PDB entry 2ZOL | X-ray diffraction, 2.70 A resolution | chains A and E of the 3 polymer chains in the assembly

[Chain A]
Protein: H-2 class I histocompatibility antigen, D-B alpha chain
Organism: Mus musculus
Notes: fragment: extracellular domain
UniProtKB: P01899 (HA11_MOUSE); residues 1-275 here correspond to UniProt positions 25-299 (UniProt number = residue number + 24)
Sequence (278 residues; numbered 1 to 278; the number before each row is that of its first residue):
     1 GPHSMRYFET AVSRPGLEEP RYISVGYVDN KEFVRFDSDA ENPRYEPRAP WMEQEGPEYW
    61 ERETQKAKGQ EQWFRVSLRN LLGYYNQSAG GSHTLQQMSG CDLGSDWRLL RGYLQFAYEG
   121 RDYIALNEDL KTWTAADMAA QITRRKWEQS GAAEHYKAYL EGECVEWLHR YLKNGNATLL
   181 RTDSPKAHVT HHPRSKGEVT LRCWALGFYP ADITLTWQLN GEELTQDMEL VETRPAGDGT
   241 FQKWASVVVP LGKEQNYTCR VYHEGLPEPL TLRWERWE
Not modelled in the structure: 1, 17-18, 218-227, 252-254, 275-278
Sequence notes: expression tag (276-278)
Disulfide bonds: Cys101-Cys164, Cys203-Cys259

[Chain E]
Protein: 9-meric peptide from Spike glycoprotein
UniProtKB: Q02385 (SPIKE_CVMJC); residues 1-9 here correspond to UniProt positions 510-518 (UniProt number = residue number + 509)
Sequence (9 residues; row label = number of the first residue in the row):
     1 ASLSNGPHL
Sequence notes: modified residue (1); engineered mutation Ser4 (Trp513 in Q02385)
Modified positions: Ala1 (alpha-aminobutyric acid; ABA)

[How chain A and chain E interact]
Contacting residue pairs (46; chain A residue first):
  Met5(A) - Ala1(E)
  Tyr7(A) - Ala1(E)  hydrogen bond (side chain-backbone)
  Tyr7(A) - Ser2(E)
  Tyr45(A) - Ser2(E)
  Glu63(A) - Ala1(E)
  Glu63(A) - Ser2(E)  hydrogen bond (side chain-backbone)
  Lys66(A) - Ala1(E)
  Lys66(A) - Ser2(E)  hydrogen bond (side chain-backbone)
  Lys66(A) - Ser4(E)
  Gln70(A) - Leu3(E)
  Gln70(A) - Asn5(E)  hydrogen bond
  Trp73(A) - Asn5(E)
  Trp73(A) - Gly6(E)  hydrogen bond (side chain-backbone)
  Trp73(A) - Pro7(E)  hydrogen bond (side chain-backbone)
  Trp73(A) - His8(E)
  Trp73(A) - Leu9(E)  hydrophobic
  Val76(A) - His8(E)
  Ser77(A) - His8(E)
  Ser77(A) - Leu9(E)  hydrogen bond (side chain-backbone)
  Asn80(A) - His8(E)
  Asn80(A) - Leu9(E)  hydrogen bond (side chain-backbone)
  Leu81(A) - Leu9(E)  hydrophobic
  Tyr84(A) - Leu9(E)  hydrogen bond (side chain-backbone)
  Leu95(A) - Leu9(E)  hydrophobic
  Gln97(A) - Leu3(E)
  Gln97(A) - Asn5(E)  hydrogen bond
  Ser99(A) - Leu3(E)
  Tyr123(A) - Leu9(E)  hydrophobic
  Thr143(A) - Leu9(E)  hydrogen bond (side chain-backbone)
  Lys146(A) - His8(E)  hydrogen bond (side chain-backbone)
  Lys146(A) - Leu9(E)  hydrogen bond (side chain-backbone)
  Trp147(A) - Pro7(E)  hydrogen bond (side chain-backbone)
  Trp147(A) - His8(E)  hydrogen bond (side chain-backbone)
  Trp147(A) - Leu9(E)  hydrophobic
  Ser150(A) - Pro7(E)
  Ala152(A) - Pro7(E)  hydrophobic
  His155(A) - Ser4(E)  hydrogen bond (side chain-backbone)
  Tyr156(A) - Leu3(E)  hydrophobic
  Tyr156(A) - Asn5(E)
  Tyr156(A) - Gly6(E)  hydrogen bond (side chain-backbone)
  Tyr159(A) - Ala1(E)  hydrogen bond (side chain-backbone)
  Tyr159(A) - Ser2(E)
  Tyr159(A) - Leu3(E)  hydrophobic
  Glu163(A) - Ala1(E)
  Trp167(A) - Ala1(E)
  Tyr171(A) - Ala1(E)  hydrogen bond (side chain-backbone)
Interface residues without a listed pair, chain A (32 interface residues in all): Tyr59, Phe74, Leu114, Phe116, Ile124

[Overview]
Chain A and chain E form an interface of 32 and 9 residues respectively; the contacts include 19 hydrogen
bonds. Polar contacts include Tyr7(A)-Ala1(E), Glu63(A)-Ser2(E) and Lys66(A)-Ser2(E).
Chain A is H-2 class I histocompatibility antigen, D-B alpha chain (Mus musculus) and chain E is 9-meric
peptide from Spike glycoprotein; the structure, Crystal structure of H-2Db in complex with the W513S variant
of JHMV epitope S510, was determined by X-ray diffraction together with 2ZOK from the same study.
